2ICE - chains B and S of the 4 polymer chains in the assembly; structure by X-ray diffraction, 3.10 A resolution.

== Chain B ==
Name: Complement C3 alpha chain
Organism: Homo sapiens
UniProtKB: P01024 (CO3_HUMAN); residues 727-932 here correspond to UniProt positions 749-954 (UniProt number = residue number + 22)
Chain sequence (206 residues; numbered 727 to 932; the number before each row is that of its first residue):
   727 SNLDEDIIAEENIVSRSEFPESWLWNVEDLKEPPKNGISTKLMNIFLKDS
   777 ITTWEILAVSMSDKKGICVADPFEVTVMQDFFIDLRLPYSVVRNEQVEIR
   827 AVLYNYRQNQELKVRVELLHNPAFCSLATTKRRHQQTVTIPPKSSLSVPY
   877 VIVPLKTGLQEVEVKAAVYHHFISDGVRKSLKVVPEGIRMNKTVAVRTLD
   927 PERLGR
Unresolved in the structure: 727-729, 913-932
Curated features (UniProtKB/Swiss-Prot):
  - site: Arg-932 (Cleavage)
  - glycosylation: Asn-917 (N-linked (GlcNAc...) asparagine)

== Chain S ==
Name: V-set and immunoglobulin domain-containing protein 4
Organism: Homo sapiens
UniProtKB: Q9Y279 (VSIG4_HUMAN); residues 0-118 here correspond to UniProt positions 19-137 (UniProt number = residue number + 19)
Chain sequence (119 residues; numbered 0 to 118; the number before each row is that of its first residue; numbering starts at 0):
     0 GRPILEVPESVTGPWKGDVNLPCTYDPLQGYTQVLVKWLVQRGSDPVTIF
    50 LRDSSGDHIQQAKYQGRLHVSHKVPGDVSLQLSTLEMDDRSHYTCEVTWQ
   100 TPDGNQVVRDKITELRVQK
Disulfide bonds: Cys-22/Cys-94

== How chain B and chain S interact ==
Residue-residue contacts (9; chain B residue first):
  Asp-797(B) / Val-46(S)
  Asp-797(B) / Thr-47(S)  hydrogen bond
  Pro-798(B) / Gln-59(S)
  Pro-798(B) / Gln-60(S)
  Phe-799(B) / Gln-59(S)
  Glu-800(B) / Gln-59(S)
  Glu-800(B) / Gln-60(S)  hydrogen bond
  Glu-800(B) / Ala-61(S)  hydrogen bond (side chain-backbone)
  Thr-802(B) / Ala-61(S)
Other interface residues (no listed pair), chain B (7 interface residues in all): Asn-762, Thr-779
Other interface residues (no listed pair), chain S (10 interface residues in all): Pro-45, Ile-58, Lys-62, Gln-64, Gln-99

== Overview ==
Chain B and chain S form an interface of 7 and 10 residues respectively, with 3 hydrogen bonds. Among the
polar pairs are Asp-797(B)/Thr-47(S), Glu-800(B)/Gln-60(S) and Glu-800(B)/Ala-61(S).
Chain B is Complement C3 alpha chain and chain S is V-set and immunoglobulin domain-containing protein 4, both
from Homo sapiens; the structure, CRIg bound to C3c, was determined by X-ray diffraction together with 2ICC
and 2ICF from the same study.
